7SP6 - chains A and C of the 3 polymer chains in the assembly; structure by electron microscopy, 3.10 A resolution.

[Chain A]
Name: Hyaluronan synthase
Organism: Paramecium bursaria Chlorella virus CZ-2
UniProtKB: M1H2Q1 (M1H2Q1_9PHYC); numbering as in UniProt (aligned over 2-561)
Sequence (570 residues; each row starts with the number of its first residue; numbering starts at 0):
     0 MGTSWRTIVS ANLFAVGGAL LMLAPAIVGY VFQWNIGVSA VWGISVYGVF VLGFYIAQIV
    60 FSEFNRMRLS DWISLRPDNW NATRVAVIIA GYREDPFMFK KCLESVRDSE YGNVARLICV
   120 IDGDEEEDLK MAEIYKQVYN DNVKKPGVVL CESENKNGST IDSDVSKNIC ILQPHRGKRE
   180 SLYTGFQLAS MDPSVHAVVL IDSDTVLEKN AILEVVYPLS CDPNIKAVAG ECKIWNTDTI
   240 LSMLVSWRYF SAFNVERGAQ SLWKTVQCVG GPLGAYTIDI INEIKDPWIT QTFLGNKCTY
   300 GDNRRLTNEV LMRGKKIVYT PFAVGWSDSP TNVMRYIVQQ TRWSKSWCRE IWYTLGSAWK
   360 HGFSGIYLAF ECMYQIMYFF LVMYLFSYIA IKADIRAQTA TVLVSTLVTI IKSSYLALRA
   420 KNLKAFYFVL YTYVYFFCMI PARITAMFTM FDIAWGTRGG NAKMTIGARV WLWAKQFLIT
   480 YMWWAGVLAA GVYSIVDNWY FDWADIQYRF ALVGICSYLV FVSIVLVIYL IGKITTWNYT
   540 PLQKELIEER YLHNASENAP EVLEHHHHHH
Unresolved in the structure: 0-37, 450-471, 553-569
Sequence notes: initiating methionine (0); expression tag (1, 562-569); engineered mutation Asn-302 (Asp in M1H2Q1)
Bound ions: Mn2+ near Asp-203 (its only coordinating residue here)
Ligand contacts: 1,2-Distearoyl-sn-glycerophosphoethanolamine (3PE): Ile-388, Ile-394, Gln-397, Ser-493, Ile-494, Asn-497, Trp-498, Tyr-499, Phe-500, Tyr-507, Leu-511, Cys-515, Leu-518, Ser-522
From the paper describing this entry:
  - mutagenesis - E93A, D201A, R247A, R247K, R256K, C297A, D302N, D327A, W346L: abolished catalytic activity
  - mutagenesis - D94A, Y248A: decreased catalytic activity

[Chain C]
Name: Nanobody 881
Organism: Lama glama
Notes: antibody fragment or engineered binder
Sequence (137 residues; numbered 1 to 136 plus 4 insertion-coded residues; 3 numbers in that range are skipped by the numbering (no residue carries them; nothing is unmodelled there); the number before each row is that of its first residue; a row labelled like 60A-60D holds insertion residues (60A, then the next letters in order)):
     1 QVQLVESGGG LVQAGGSLRL ACAASGRIFS SDTLAWFRRA PGKEREFVAA SRWSGGGTDY
60A-60D ADSV
    64 KGRFTFSRDN TRNTMCLEMN SLKPEDTAVY YCALRTARDS YYYTRNPTGY DYWGQGTQVT
   124 VSSHHHHHHE PEA
Unresolved in the structure: 1, 60A-60D, 122-136
Disulfides: Cys-22/Cys-95

[How chain A and chain C interact]
Residue-residue contacts - 28 pairs, chain A then chain C:
  Arg-83(A) with Tyr-105(C)
  Glu-103(A) with Arg-27(C), salt bridge; Phe-29(C)
  Arg-106(A) with Phe-29(C); Ser-31(C); Arg-101(C)
  Asp-107(A) with Arg-27(C), salt bridge; Phe-29(C); Ser-30(C), hydrogen bond (backbone-side chain)
  Glu-109(A) with Ser-30(C); Ser-54(C)
  Tyr-110(A) with Ser-54(C)
  Val-113(A) with Tyr-104(C)
  Lys-135(A) with Arg-101(C)
  Gln-136(A) with Arg-101(C), hydrogen bond (backbone-side chain)
  Val-137(A) with Arg-101(C), hydrogen bond (backbone-side chain)
  Tyr-138(A) with Arg-101(C); Tyr-104(C), hydrogen bond
  Asn-139(A) with Arg-101(C); Asp-102(C)
  Ser-165(A) with Asp-102(C); Ser-103(C), hydrogen bond (backbone-side chain); Tyr-105(C)
  Lys-166(A) with Asp-102(C)
  Asn-167(A) with Arg-101(C); Asp-102(C); Tyr-104(C)
  Asp-191(A) with Tyr-105(C)
Other interface residues (no listed pair), chain A (20 interface residues in all): Ser-108, Gly-111, Ala-114, Leu-116
Other interface residues (no listed pair), chain C (13 interface residues in all): Asp-32, Arg-52, Ala-100

[Overview]
The interface between chain A and chain C involves 20 residues on one side and 13 on the other, with 5
hydrogen bonds and 2 salt bridges. Polar contacts include Glu-103(A)/Arg-27(C), Asp-107(A)/Arg-27(C) and
Asp-107(A)/Ser-30(C). The paper reports that E93A, D201A and R247A of chain A, among others, abolish catalytic
activity; D94A and Y248A of chain A reduce catalytic activity; 11 substitutions were tested in all.
Chain A is Hyaluronan synthase (Paramecium bursaria Chlorella virus CZ-2) and chain C is Nanobody 881 (Lama
glama); the structure, Chlorella virus hyaluronan synthase, was determined by electron microscopy together
with 7SP7, 7SP8, 7SP9 and 7SPA from the same study.
